PDB entry 7PEB | electron microscopy, 3.67 A resolution | chains A and E of the 4 polymer chains in the assembly

# Chain A
Molecule: Serine/threonine-protein kinase mTOR
Organism: Homo sapiens
Notes: EC 2.7.11.1
UniProt: P42345 (MTOR_HUMAN); residue numbers follow UniProt; this construct covers 1-16, 31-36, 54-355, 381-2549
Amino-acid sequence (2549 residues; each row starts with the number of its first residue; X marks 56 residues of unknown identity (built as UNK)):
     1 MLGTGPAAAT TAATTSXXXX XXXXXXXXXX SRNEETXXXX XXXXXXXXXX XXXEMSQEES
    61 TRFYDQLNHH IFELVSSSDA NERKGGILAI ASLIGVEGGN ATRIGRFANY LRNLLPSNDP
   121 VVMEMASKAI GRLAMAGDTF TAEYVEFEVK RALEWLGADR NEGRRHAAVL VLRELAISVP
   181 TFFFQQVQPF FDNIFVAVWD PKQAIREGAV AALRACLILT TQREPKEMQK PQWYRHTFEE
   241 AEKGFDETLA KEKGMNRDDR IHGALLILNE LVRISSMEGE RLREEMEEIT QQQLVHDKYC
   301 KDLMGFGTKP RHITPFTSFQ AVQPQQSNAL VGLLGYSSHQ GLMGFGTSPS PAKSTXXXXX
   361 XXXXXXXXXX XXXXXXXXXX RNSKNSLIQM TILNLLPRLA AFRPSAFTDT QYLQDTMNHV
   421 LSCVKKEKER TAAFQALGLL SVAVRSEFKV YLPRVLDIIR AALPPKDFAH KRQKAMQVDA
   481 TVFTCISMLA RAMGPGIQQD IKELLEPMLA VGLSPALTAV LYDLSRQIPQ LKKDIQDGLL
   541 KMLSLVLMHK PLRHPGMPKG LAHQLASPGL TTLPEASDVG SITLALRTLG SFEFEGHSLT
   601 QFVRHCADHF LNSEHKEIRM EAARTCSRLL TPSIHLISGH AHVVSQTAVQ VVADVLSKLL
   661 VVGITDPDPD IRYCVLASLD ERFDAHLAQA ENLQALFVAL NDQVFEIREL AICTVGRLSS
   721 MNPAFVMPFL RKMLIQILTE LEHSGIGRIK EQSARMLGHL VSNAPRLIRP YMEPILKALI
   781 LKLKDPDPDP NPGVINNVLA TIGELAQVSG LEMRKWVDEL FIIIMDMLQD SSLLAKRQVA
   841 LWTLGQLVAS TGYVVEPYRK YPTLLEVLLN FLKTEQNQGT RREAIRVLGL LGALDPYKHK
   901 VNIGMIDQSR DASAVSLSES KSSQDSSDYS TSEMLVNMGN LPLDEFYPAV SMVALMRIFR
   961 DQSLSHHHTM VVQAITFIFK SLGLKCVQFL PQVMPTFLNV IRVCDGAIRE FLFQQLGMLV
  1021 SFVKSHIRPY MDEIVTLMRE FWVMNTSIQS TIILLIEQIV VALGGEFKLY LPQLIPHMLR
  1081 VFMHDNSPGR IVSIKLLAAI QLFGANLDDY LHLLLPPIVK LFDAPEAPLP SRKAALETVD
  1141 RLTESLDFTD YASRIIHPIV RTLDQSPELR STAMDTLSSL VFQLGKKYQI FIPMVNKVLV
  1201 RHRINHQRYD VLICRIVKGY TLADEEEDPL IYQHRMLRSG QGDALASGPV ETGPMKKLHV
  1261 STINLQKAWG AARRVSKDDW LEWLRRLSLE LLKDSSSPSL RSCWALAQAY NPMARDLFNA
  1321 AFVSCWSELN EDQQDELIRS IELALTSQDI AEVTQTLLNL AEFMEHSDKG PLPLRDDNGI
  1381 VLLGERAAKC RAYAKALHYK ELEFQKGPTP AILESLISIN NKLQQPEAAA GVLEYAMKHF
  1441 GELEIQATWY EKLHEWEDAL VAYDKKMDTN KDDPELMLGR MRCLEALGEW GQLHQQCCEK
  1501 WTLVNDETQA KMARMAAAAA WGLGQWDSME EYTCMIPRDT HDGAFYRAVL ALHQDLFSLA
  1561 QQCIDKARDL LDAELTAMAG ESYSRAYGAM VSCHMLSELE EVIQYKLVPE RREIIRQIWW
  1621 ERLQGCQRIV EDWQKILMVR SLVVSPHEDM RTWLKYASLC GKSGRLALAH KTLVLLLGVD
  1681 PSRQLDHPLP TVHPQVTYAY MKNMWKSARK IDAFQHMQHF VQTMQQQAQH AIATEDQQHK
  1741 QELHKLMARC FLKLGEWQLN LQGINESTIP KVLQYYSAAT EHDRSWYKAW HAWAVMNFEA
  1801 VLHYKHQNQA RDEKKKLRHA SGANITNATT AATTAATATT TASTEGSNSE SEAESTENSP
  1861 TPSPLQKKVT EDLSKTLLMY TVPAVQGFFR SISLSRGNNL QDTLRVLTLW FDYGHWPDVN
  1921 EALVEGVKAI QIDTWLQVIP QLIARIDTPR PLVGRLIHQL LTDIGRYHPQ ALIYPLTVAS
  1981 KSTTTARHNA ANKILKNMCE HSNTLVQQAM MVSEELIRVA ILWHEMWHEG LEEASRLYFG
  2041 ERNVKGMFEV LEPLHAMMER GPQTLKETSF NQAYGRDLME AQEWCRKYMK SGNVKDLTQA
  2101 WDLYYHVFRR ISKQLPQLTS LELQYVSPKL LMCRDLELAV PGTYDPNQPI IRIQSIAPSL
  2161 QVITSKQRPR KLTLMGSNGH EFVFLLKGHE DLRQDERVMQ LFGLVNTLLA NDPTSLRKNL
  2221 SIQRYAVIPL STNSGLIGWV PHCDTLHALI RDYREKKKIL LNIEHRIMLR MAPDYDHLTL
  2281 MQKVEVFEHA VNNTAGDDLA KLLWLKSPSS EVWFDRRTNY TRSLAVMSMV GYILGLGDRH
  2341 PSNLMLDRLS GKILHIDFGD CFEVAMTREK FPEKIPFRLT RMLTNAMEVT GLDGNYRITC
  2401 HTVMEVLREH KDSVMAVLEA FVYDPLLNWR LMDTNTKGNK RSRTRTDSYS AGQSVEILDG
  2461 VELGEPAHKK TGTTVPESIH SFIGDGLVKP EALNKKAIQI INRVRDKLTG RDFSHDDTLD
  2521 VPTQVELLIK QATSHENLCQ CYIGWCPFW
Not modelled in the structure: 1-16, 31-36, 54-59, 75-81, 157-161, 224-232, 247-257, 290-303, 318-355, 381-385, 405-409, 467-477, 492-496, 550-577, 596-598, 634-643, 787-790, 904-932, 1223-1260, 1815-1866, 2437-2491
Ligand contacts: inositol hexakisphosphate (IHP): Arg1628, Lys1655, Ser1658, Lys1662, Tyr1698, Lys1702, Lys1706, Arg1749, Lys1753, Trp1786, Lys1788
Curated features (UniProtKB/Swiss-Prot):
  - modified residue: Met1 (N-acetylmethionine), Ser567 (Phosphoserine), Thr1162 (Phosphothreonine), Lys1218 (N6-acetyllysine), Ser1261 (Phosphoserine), Ser2159 (Phosphoserine), Thr2164 (Phosphothreonine), Thr2173 (Phosphothreonine), Thr2446 (Phosphothreonine), Ser2448 (Phosphoserine), Ser2478 (Phosphoserine), Ser2481 (Phosphoserine)
  - natural variant: Ala8 (A8S: In a lung large cell carcinoma sample), Met135 (M135T: In a metastatic melanoma sample), Arg624 (R624H: In FCORD2; uncertain significance), Asp1376 (D1376E: Found in a patient with focal epilepsy; uncertain significance), Tyr1450 (Y1450D: In FCORD2), Trp1456 (W1456G: In FCORD2), Ala1459 (A1459D: In FCORD2; A1459S: In FCORD2; uncertain significance), Leu1460 (L1460P: In FCORD2), Cys1483 (C1483R: In FCORD2), Trp1490 (W1490R: In SKS), Met1595 (M1595I: In SKS), Arg1709 (R1709H: In FCORD2; uncertain significance), 13 further natural variant entries in UniProt
  - region: Val2162 to Arg2168 (G-loop), Lys2258 to Gly2296 (Interaction with MLST8), Gly2335 to Asn2343 (Catalytic loop), His2355 to Thr2380 (Activation loop)
  - binding site (1D-myo-inositol hexakisphosphate): Lys1662, Lys1702, Arg1749
  - binding site (ATP): Ser2165, Gln2167, Leu2185, Lys2187, Glu2190, Tyr2225, Gly2238, Trp2239, Val2240, Thr2245, Met2345, Ile2356
  - binding site (Mg(2+)): Asn2343, Asp2357
  - cross-link: Lys2066 (Glycyl lysine isopeptide (Lys-Gly) (interchain with G-Cter in ubiquitin))
  - mutagenesis: Lys2066 (K2066R: Complete loss ubiquitination by the SCF(FBXO22) complex), Ser2159 (S2159A: Reduces mTORC1-associated S-2481 autophosphorylation; when associated with A-2164. Reduced activity of the mTORC1 complex; S2159D: Mimics phosphorylation ...), Thr2164 (T2164A: Reduces mTORC1-associated S-2481 autophosphorylation; when associated with A-2159; T2164E: Stronger phosphorylation of RPS6KB1; when associated with D-2159), Thr2173 (T2173A: Increased mTOR kinase activity), His2340 (H2340A: Barely detectable kinase activity), Asp2357 (D2357E: Kinase-dead mutant, loss of interaction with TM4SF5 and loss of lysosome membrane localization; when associated with I-2364), Val2364 (V2364I: Kinase-dead mutant, loss of interaction with TM4SF5 and loss of lysosome membrane localization; when associated with E-2357)
Reported in the primary citation:
  - conformationally variable residues (order/disorder transition): Met304 to Thr317

# Chain E
Molecule: Regulatory-associated protein of mTOR
Organism: Homo sapiens
UniProt: Q8N122 (RPTOR_HUMAN); numbering as in UniProt (aligned over 1-1335)
Amino-acid sequence (1396 residues; numbered -60 to 1335; the number before each row is that of its first residue; numbers below 1 keep their minus sign (Met-60 is residue -60)):
   -60 MAHHHHHHHH HHGSTSGSGE QKLISEEDLG STSGSGDYKD DDDKLTSLYK KAGLENLYFQ
     0 GMESEMLQSP LLGLGEEDEA DLTDWNLPLA FMKKRHCEKI EGSKSLAQSW RMKDRMKTVS
    60 VALVLCLNVG VDPPDVVKTT PCARLECWID PLSMGPQKAL ETIGANLQKQ YENWQPRARY
   120 KQSLDPTVDE VKKLCTSLRR NAKEERVLFH YNGHGVPRPT VNGEVWVFNK NYTQYIPLSI
   180 YDLQTWMGSP SIFVYDCSNA GLIVKSFKQF ALQREQELEV AAINPNHPLA QMPLPPSMKN
   240 CIQLAACEAT ELLPMIPDLP ADLFTSCLTT PIKIALRWFC MQKCVSLVPG VTLDLIEKIP
   300 GRLNDRRTPL GELNWIFTAI TDTIAWNVLP RDLFQKLFRQ DLLVASLFRN FLLAERIMRS
   360 YNCTPVSSPR LPPTYMHAMW QAWDLAVDIC LSQLPTIIEE GTAFRHSPFF AEQLTAFQVW
   420 LTMGVENRNP PEQLPIVLQV LLSQVHRLRA LDLLGRFLDL GPWAVSLALS VGIFPYVLKL
   480 LQSSARELRP LLVFIWAKIL AVDSSCQADL VKDNGHKYFL SVLADPYMPA EHRTMTAFIL
   540 AVIVNSYHTG QEACLQGNLI AICLEQLNDP HPLLRQWVAI CLGRIWQNFD SARWCGVRDS
   600 AHEKLYSLLS DPIPEVRCAA VFALGTFVGN SAERTDHSTT IDHNVAMMLA QLVSDGSPMV
   660 RKELVVALSH LVVQYESNFC TVALQFIEEE KNYALPSPAT TEGGSLTPVR DSPCTPRLRS
   720 VSSYGNIRAV ATARSLNKSL QNLSLTEESG GAVAFSPGNL STSSSASSTL GSPENEEHIL
   780 SFETIDKMRR ASSYSSLNSL IGVSFNSVYT QIWRVLLHLA ADPYPEVSDV AMKVLNSIAY
   840 KATVNARPQR VLDTSSLTQS APASPTNKGV HIHQAGGSPP ASSTSSSSLT NDVAKQPVSR
   900 DLPSGRPGTT GPAGAQYTPH SHQFPRTRKM FDKGPEQTAD DADDAAGHKS FISATVQTGF
   960 CDWSARYFAQ PVMKIPEEHD LESQIRKERE WRFLRNSRVR RQAQQVIQKG ITRLDDQIFL
  1020 NRNPGVPSVV KFHPFTPCIA VADKDSICFW DWEKGEKLDY FHNGNPRYTR VTAMEYLNGQ
  1080 DCSLLLTATD DGAIRVWKNF ADLEKNPEMV TAWQGLSDML PTTRGAGMVV DWEQETGLLM
  1140 SSGDVRIVRI WDTDREMKVQ DIPTGADSCV TSLSCDSHRS LIVAGLGDGS IRVYDRRMAL
  1200 SECRVMTYRE HTAWVVKASL QKRPDGHIVS VSVNGDVRIF DPRMPESVNV LQIVKGLTAL
  1260 DIHPQADLIA CGSVNQFTAI YNSSGELINN IKYYDGFMGQ RVGAISCLAF HPHWPHLAVG
  1320 SNDYYISVYS VEKRVR
Not modelled in the structure: -60 to 17, 220-235, 687-805, 841-949, 1117-1124, 1293-1302, 1332-1335
Sequence notes: initiating methionine (-60); expression tag (-59 to 0)
Curated features (UniProtKB/Swiss-Prot):
  - modified residue: Ser44 (Phosphoserine), Ser122 (Phosphoserine), Ser696 (Phosphoserine), Thr706 (Phosphothreonine), Ser719 (Phosphoserine), Ser721 (Phosphoserine), Ser722 (Phosphoserine), Ser738 (Phosphoserine), Ser791 (Phosphoserine), Ser792 (Phosphoserine), Ser836 (Phosphoserine), Ser855 (Phosphoserine), Ser859 (Phosphoserine), Ser863 (Phosphoserine), Thr865 (Phosphothreonine), Ser877 (Phosphoserine), Ser982 (Phosphoserine), Lys1097 (N6-acetyllysine)
  - glycosylation: Thr700 (O-linked (GlcNAc) threonine)
  - cross-link (Glycyl lysine isopeptide (Lys-Gly)): Lys932 (interchain with G-Cter in ubiquitin), Lys948 (interchain with G-Cter in ubiquitin)
  - mutagenesis: Asn557 to Glu564 (In alpha24 mutant; abolished interaction with GTP-bound RRAGA and recruitment to lysosomes), Ala560 (A560F: In alphax3 mutant; abolished interaction with GTP-bound RRAGA and recruitment to lysosomes; when associated with E-597 and A-635), Cys594 to Asp598 (In alpha26 mutant; abolished interaction with GTP-bound RRAGA and recruitment to lysosomes), Arg597 (R597E: In alphax3 mutant; abolished interaction with GTP-bound RRAGA and recruitment to lysosomes; when associated with F-560 and A-635), Thr634 to His636 (In alpha29 mutant; abolished interaction with GTP-bound RRAGA and recruitment to lysosomes), Asp635 (D635A: In alphax3 mutant; abolished interaction with GTP-bound RRAGA and recruitment to lysosomes; when associated with F-560 and E-597), Thr699 (T699A: Does not affect O-GlcNAcylation in response to glucose sufficiency), Thr700 (T700A: Abolished O-GlcNAcylation in response to glucose sufficiency, leading to decreased mTORC1 activation), Ser722 (S722A: Abolishes AMPK-mediated phosphorylation; when associated with A-792. Increased O-GlcNAcylation; when associated with A-792), Lys737 (K737R: Does not affect ubiquitination), Ser791 (S791A/D: Abolished phosphorylation after forskolin treatment), Ser792 (S792A: Abolishes AMPK-mediated phosphorylation; when associated with A-722. Increased O-GlcNAcylation; when associated with A-722. Does not affect phosphorylation after forskolin treatment), 10 further mutagenesis entries in UniProt

# Interface between chain A and chain E
Pairs across the interface - 19 pairs, chain A then chain E:
  Leu984(A) - Val76(E)  hydrophobic
  His1026(A) - Val76(E)
  His1026(A) - Thr78(E)
  Arg1028(A) - Met254(E)
  Gly1064(A) - Asn361(E)
  Gly1065(A) - Asn361(E)
  Glu1066(A) - Ile255(E)
  Lys1068(A) - Ser359(E)
  Asp1108(A) - Arg358(E)  salt bridge
  Ser1145(A) - Arg358(E)  hydrogen bond (backbone-side chain)
  Ser1145(A) - Tyr374(E)  hydrogen bond (backbone-side chain)
  Leu1146(A) - Tyr374(E)
  Asp1147(A) - Met375(E)
  Thr1149(A) - Met375(E)
  Gln1183(A) - Met375(E)  hydrogen bond
  Lys1186(A) - Asn428(E)
  Gln2114(A) - Lys97(E)
  Gln2117(A) - Met93(E)
  Gln2117(A) - Gly94(E)
Other interface residues (no listed pair), chain A (19 interface residues in all): Ser1025, Ala1105, Asp1109
Other interface residues (no listed pair), chain E (20 interface residues in all): Lys77, Pro95, Gln96, Pro256, Gln281, Lys282, Tyr360

# Overview
19 residues of chain A and 20 residues of chain E are in contact, with 3 hydrogen bonds and 1 salt bridge.
Among the polar pairs are Asp1108(A)-Arg358(E), Ser1145(A)-Arg358(E) and Ser1145(A)-Tyr374(E). Ligands of
chain A: inositol hexakisphosphate. The paper reports conformational variability at Met304(A).
Chain A is Serine/threonine-protein kinase mTOR and chain E is Regulatory-associated protein of mTOR, both
from Homo sapiens; the structure, cryo-EM structure of DEPTOR bound to human mTOR complex 1, focussed on one
protomer, was determined by electron microscopy, deposited together with 7PE7, 7PE8, 7PE9, 7PEA and 7PEC.
